3BXA - chain A; structure by X-ray diffraction, 1.75 A resolution.

# Chain A
Protein: Far-red fluorescent protein mKate
From: Entacmaea quadricolor
Sequence (243 residues; each row starts with the number of its first residue; note: 2 numbers in that range are skipped by the numbering (no residue carries them; nothing is unmodelled there); numbers below 1 keep their minus sign (Met-11 is residue -11)):
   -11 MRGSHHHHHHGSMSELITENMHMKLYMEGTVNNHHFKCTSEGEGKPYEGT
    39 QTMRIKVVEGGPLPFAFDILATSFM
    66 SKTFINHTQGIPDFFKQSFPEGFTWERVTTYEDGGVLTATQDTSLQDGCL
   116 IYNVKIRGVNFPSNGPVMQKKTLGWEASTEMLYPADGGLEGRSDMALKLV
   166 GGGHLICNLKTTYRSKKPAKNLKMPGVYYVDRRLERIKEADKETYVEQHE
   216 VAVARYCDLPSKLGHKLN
Disordered / not traced: -11 to 2, 229-233
Glycans and other covalent adducts: covalent link Met63-Ser66
Modified residues: Met63 ({(4Z)-4-(4-hydroxybenzylidene)-2-[3-(methylthio)propanimidoyl]-5-oxo-4,5-dihydro-1H-imidazol-1-yl}acetic acid; NRQ)
Reported in the primary citation:
  - catalytic residues: Thr60, Arg92, Glu215 (proposed by the authors, not directly observed)

# Overview
The paper reports catalytic residues Thr60, Arg92 and Glu215.
Chain A is Far-red fluorescent protein mKate (Entacmaea quadricolor); the structure, Monomeric Far-red
Fluorescent Protein mKate Crystallized at pH 4.2, was determined by X-ray diffraction together with 3BX9, 3BXB
and 3BXC from the same study.
